Entry 2WSE (X-ray diffraction, 3.49 A resolution); this record covers chains 2 and J of the 18 polymer chains in the assembly.

[Chain 2]
Protein: Type II chlorophyll A/B binding protein from photosystem I
Source organism: Pisum sativum
Reference sequence: Q41038 (Q41038_PEA); the construct lacks a stretch of the UniProt sequence and is renumbered around it, so the offset changes along the chain: -57 to 194 = UniProt 1-252; 196-200 = UniProt 253-257; 201-211 = UniProt 259-269
Amino-acid sequence (269 residues; each row starts with the number of its first residue; numbers below 1 keep their minus sign (Met-57 is residue -57)):
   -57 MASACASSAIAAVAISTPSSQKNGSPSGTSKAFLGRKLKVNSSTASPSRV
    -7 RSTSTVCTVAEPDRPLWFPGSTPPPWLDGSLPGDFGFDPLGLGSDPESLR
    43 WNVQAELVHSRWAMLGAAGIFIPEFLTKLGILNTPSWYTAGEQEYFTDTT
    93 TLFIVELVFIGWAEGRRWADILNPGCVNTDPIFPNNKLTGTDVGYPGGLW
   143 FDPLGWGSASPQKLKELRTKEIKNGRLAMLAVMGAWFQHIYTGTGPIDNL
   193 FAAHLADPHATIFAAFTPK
Not modelled in the structure: -57 to 35
Sequence notes: insertion (195)
Metal / ion sites: chlorophyll a Mg near Glu106 (its only coordinating residue here)
Residues lining bound ligands:
  - chlorophyll a (CLA), molecule 1: Glu48, Leu49, Met56, Lys162, Asn166, Leu169, Ala170, Ala173
  - chlorophyll a (CLA), molecule 2: Val50, His51, Trp54, Ala55, Phe95, Leu99, Ile102, Gly103, Glu106, Gly107, Trp110
  - chlorophyll a (CLA), molecule 3: Leu57, Gly58, Arg109
  - chlorophyll a (CLA), molecule 4: Gly61, Leu68, Lys70, Trp79
  - chlorophyll a (CLA), molecule 5: Phe63, Ile64, Glu163, Ile164
  - chlorophyll a (CLA), molecule 6: Leu94, Glu98, Leu99, Phe101, Ile102
  - chlorophyll a (CLA), molecule 7: Trp178, His181, Phe208, Thr209
  - chlorophyll a (CLA), molecule 8: Phe208, Thr209, Lys211

[Chain J]
Protein: Photosystem I reaction center subunit IX
Source organism: Spinacia oleracea
Reference sequence: P17230 (PSAJ_SPIOL); residues 1-44 here = UniProt positions 1-44
Amino-acid sequence (44 residues; numbered 1 to 44; the number before each row is that of its first residue):
     1 MRDFKTYLSVAPVLSTLWFGSLAGLLIEINRFFPDALTFPFFSF
Not modelled in the structure: 43-44
Residues lining bound ligands:
  - beta-carotene / chlorophyll a: Phe19, Ala23, Leu26, Ile27
  - chlorophyll a (CLA): Asn30, Asp35, Ala36, Leu37

[How chain 2 and chain J interact]
Residue-residue contacts (14):
  Asn44(2) with Met1(J), hydrogen bond
  Cys118(2) with Asp3(J), hydrogen bond
  Val119(2) with Phe4(J)
  Asn120(2) with Phe4(J), hydrogen bond (backbone-backbone); Lys5(J)
  Pro126(2) with Met1(J)
  Asn127(2) with Met1(J), hydrogen bond (backbone-backbone); Arg2(J); Asp3(J), hydrogen bond (backbone-backbone); Thr6(J); Tyr7(J); Leu8(J)
  Asn128(2) with Asp3(J); Phe4(J)
Other interface residues (no listed pair), chain 2 (12 interface residues in all): Ala47, Trp110, Asn115, Thr121, Leu130

[Overview]
Chain 2 and chain J form an interface of 12 and 8 residues respectively, with 5 hydrogen bonds. Among the
polar pairs are Asn44(2)-Met1(J), Cys118(2)-Asp3(J) and Asn120(2)-Phe4(J). Ligands of chain 2: 8 copies of
chlorophyll a.
Chain 2 is Type II chlorophyll A/B binding protein from photosystem I (Pisum sativum) and chain J is
Photosystem I reaction center subunit IX (Spinacia oleracea); the structure, Improved Model of Plant
Photosystem I, was determined by X-ray diffraction together with 3LW5, 2WSC and 2WSF from the same study.
